PDB entry 6RDC | electron microscopy, 3.20 A resolution | chains 1 and 7 of the 31 polymer chains in the assembly

[Chain 1]
Name: ATP synthase associated protein ASA1
From: Polytomella sp. Pringsheim 198.80
UniProt: Q85JD5 (Q85JD5_9CHLO); residues 1-618 here = UniProt positions 1-618
Amino-acid sequence (618 residues; row label = number of the first residue in the row):
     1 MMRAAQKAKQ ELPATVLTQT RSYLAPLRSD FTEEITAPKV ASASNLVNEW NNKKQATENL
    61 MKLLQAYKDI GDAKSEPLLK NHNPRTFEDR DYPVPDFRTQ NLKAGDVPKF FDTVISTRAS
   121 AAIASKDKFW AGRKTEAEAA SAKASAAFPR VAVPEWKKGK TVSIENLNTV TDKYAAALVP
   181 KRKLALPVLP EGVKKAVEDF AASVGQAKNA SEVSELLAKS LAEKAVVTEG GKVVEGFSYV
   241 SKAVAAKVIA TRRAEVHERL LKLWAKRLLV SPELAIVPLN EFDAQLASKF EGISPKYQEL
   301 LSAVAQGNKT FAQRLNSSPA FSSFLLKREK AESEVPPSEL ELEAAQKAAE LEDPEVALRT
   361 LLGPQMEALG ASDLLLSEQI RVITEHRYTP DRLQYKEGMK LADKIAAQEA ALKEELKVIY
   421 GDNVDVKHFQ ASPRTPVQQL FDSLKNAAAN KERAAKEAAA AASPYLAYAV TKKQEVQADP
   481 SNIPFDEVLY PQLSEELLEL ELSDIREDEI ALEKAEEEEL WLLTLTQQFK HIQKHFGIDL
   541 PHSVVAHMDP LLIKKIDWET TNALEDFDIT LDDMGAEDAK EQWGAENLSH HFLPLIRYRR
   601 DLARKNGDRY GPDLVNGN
Not modelled in the structure: 1-22, 618

[Chain 7]
Name: Mitochondrial ATP synthase associated protein ASA7
From: Polytomella sp. Pringsheim 198.80
UniProt: D8V7I2 (D8V7I2_9CHLO); numbering as in UniProt (aligned over 1-190)
Amino-acid sequence (190 residues; each row starts with the number of its first residue):
     1 MSSVRAGVEA GRRDLTTFTF SGLQDAPVAA LSGSIKLNVA AKAGKAEVTV AAGAAKAATQ
    61 VSAAALRKLS GSKISLAEVA RISVLHSSIQ NYLLSLSNER YQLLSQWPDF TTMYGKDFYY
   121 RAHPEDLKKF YDAADEYYKL YETVTEFDSL SALASQVVPN YAARRRSTVH PAIGSTVADG
   181 AFTNFLLSKQ
Not modelled in the structure: 1-14

[Chain 1 / chain 7 interface]
Residue-residue contacts (115):
  Y23(1) with R81(7); I82(7); H86(7); S151(7); A152(7); S155(7), hydrogen bond (backbone-side chain)
  L24(1) with S155(7)
  A25(1) with S155(7); P159(7), hydrophobic
  P26(1) with P159(7)
  R28(1) with P159(7); N160(7), hydrogen bond; A163(7); R166(7), hydrogen bond (backbone-side chain)
  D30(1) with A163(7); R166(7), salt bridge
  F31(1) with R166(7)
  T32(1) with A163(7), hydrogen bond (side chain-backbone); R164(7); R166(7), hydrogen bond (backbone-backbone); S167(7); T168(7), hydrogen bond (backbone-backbone)
  E33(1) with T168(7)
  I35(1) with V169(7), hydrophobic; I173(7), hydrophobic; G174(7); S175(7)
  T36(1) with R164(7), hydrogen bond (backbone-side chain)
  P38(1) with R164(7)
  L46(1) with R100(7)
  V47(1) with L103(7), hydrophobic
  W50(1) with R100(7); L103(7), hydrophobic; L104(7), hydrophobic; W107(7); L140(7), hydrophobic
  K53(1) with W107(7); E136(7), salt bridge; L140(7)
  K54(1) with Q106(7); W107(7)
  T57(1) with W107(7); A133(7)
  E58(1) with P108(7)
  L60(1) with D126(7); K129(7)
  M61(1) with P108(7); D109(7); F110(7), hydrophobic; M113(7); F130(7), hydrophobic
  L63(1) with D126(7)
  L64(1) with F118(7); A122(7), hydrophobic; D126(7); F130(7), hydrophobic
  Q65(1) with M113(7); F118(7)
  Y67(1) with R121(7); A122(7), hydrophobic; H123(7); D126(7), hydrogen bond
  K68(1) with D117(7), salt bridge; F118(7); R121(7)
  G71(1) with R121(7)
  D72(1) with R121(7), salt bridge
  E76(1) with R121(7), hydrogen bond (backbone-side chain)
  P77(1) with R121(7)
  L78(1) with Y120(7); R121(7)
  L79(1) with Y120(7), hydrophobic
  H82(1) with Y120(7), hydrogen bond (side chain-backbone); A122(7)
  W130(1) with R121(7); A122(7); H123(7), hydrogen bond (backbone-side chain)
  K134(1) with H123(7); D126(7), salt bridge; K129(7)
  F148(1) with M113(7), hydrophobic
  P149(1) with P108(7); D109(7), hydrogen bond (backbone-backbone)
  R150(1) with S105(7); Q106(7), hydrogen bond (side chain-backbone); W107(7); P108(7); D109(7)
  V151(1) with S105(7); W107(7), hydrogen bond (backbone-backbone); P108(7); D109(7); Y137(7)
  V153(1) with Y101(7); S105(7); Y137(7); Y141(7), hydrophobic
  P154(1) with Y101(7), hydrogen bond (backbone-side chain); Y141(7)
  W156(1) with L94(7); S97(7); N98(7); Y101(7), hydrophobic; Q102(7), hydrogen bond (backbone-side chain); F147(7), hydrophobic
  K157(1) with N98(7)
  K158(1) with S95(7), hydrogen bond (side chain-backbone); N98(7); E99(7), salt bridge
  D486(1) with K116(7), salt bridge
  Y490(1) with G115(7); K116(7), hydrogen bond (side chain-backbone); D117(7)
  L493(1) with K116(7); Y120(7), hydrophobic
Interface residues without a listed pair, chain 1 (52 interface residues in all): S29, A37, N51, A131, E138
Interface residues without a listed pair, chain 7 (56 interface residues in all): T112, Y119, P124, L127, A178

[Overview]
Chain 1 and chain 7 form an interface of 52 and 56 residues respectively; the contacts include 18 hydrogen
bonds and 7 salt bridges. Among the polar pairs are D30(1)-R166(7), K53(1)-E136(7) and K68(1)-D117(7).
Chain 1 is ATP synthase associated protein ASA1 and chain 7 is Mitochondrial ATP synthase associated protein
ASA7, both from Polytomella sp. Pringsheim 198.80; the structure, CryoEM structure of Polytomella F-ATP
synthase, Primary rotary state 2, composite map, was determined by electron microscopy, deposited together
with 6RD4, 6RD5, 6RD6, 6RD7, 6RD8, 6RD9 and 46 further entries.
